3L3O - chains A and B of the 4 polymer chains in the assembly; structure by X-ray diffraction, 3.40 A resolution.

== Chain A ==
Name: Complement C3
Organism: Homo sapiens
Reference sequence: P01024 (CO3_HUMAN); residues 1-645 here correspond to UniProt positions 23-667 (UniProt number = residue number + 22)
Amino-acid sequence (645 residues; each row starts with the number of its first residue):
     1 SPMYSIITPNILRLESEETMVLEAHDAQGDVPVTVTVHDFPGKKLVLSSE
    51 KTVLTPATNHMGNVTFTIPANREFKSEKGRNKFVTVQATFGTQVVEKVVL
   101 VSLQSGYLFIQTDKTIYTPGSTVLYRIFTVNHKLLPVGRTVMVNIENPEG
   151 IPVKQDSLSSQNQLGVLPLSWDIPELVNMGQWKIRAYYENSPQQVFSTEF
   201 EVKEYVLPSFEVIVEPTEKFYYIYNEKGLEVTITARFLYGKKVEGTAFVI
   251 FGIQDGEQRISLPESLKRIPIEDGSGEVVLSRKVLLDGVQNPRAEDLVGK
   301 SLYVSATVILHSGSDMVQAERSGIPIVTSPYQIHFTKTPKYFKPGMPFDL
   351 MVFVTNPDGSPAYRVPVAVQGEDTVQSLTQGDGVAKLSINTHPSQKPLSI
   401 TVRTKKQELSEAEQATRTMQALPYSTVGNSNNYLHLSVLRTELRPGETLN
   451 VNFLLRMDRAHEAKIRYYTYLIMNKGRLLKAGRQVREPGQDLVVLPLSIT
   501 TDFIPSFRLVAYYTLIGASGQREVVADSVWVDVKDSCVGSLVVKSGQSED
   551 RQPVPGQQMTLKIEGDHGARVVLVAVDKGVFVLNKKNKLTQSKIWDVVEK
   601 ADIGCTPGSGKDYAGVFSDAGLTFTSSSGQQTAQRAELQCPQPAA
Disordered / not traced: 74-77, 644-645
Disulfide bonds: Cys605-Cys640
Curated features (UniProtKB/Swiss-Prot):
  - site: Ser519, Gly520 (Microbial infection: Cleavage)
  - modified residue (Phosphoserine): Ser16, Ser48, Ser275, Ser281
  - glycosylation: Asn63 (N-linked (GlcNAc...) asparagine)

== Chain B ==
Name: Complement C3
Organism: Homo sapiens
Reference sequence: P01024 (CO3_HUMAN); residues 727-932 here correspond to UniProt positions 749-954 (UniProt number = residue number + 22)
Amino-acid sequence (206 residues; each row starts with the number of its first residue):
   727 SNLDEDIIAEENIVSRSEFPESWLWNVEDLKEPPKNGISTKLMNIFLKDS
   777 ITTWEILAVSMSDKKGICVADPFEVTVMQDFFIDLRLPYSVVRNEQVEIR
   827 AVLYNYRQNQELKVRVELLHNPAFCSLATTKRRHQQTVTIPPKSSLSVPY
   877 VIVPLKTGLQEVEVKAAVYHHFISDGVRKSLKVVPEGIRMNKTVAVRTLD
   927 PERLGR
Disordered / not traced: 727-728, 913-932
Curated features (UniProtKB/Swiss-Prot):
  - site: Arg932 (Cleavage)
  - glycosylation: Asn917 (N-linked (GlcNAc...) asparagine)

== Interface between chain A and chain B ==
Disulfides between the chains: Cys537(A)-Cys794(B)
Residue-residue contacts (173; chain A residue first):
  Gln111(A) with Trp751(B)
  Asp113(A) with Ser748(B), hydrogen bond; Trp751(B)
  Lys114(A) with Glu747(B), salt bridge; Ser748(B)
  Pro119(A) with Tyr815(B); Lys908(B)
  Leu124(A) with Trp751(B)
  Tyr125(A) with Trp751(B)
  Arg126(A) with Trp751(B)
  Phe128(A) with Val785(B), hydrophobic; Met787(B), hydrophobic; Ile793(B), hydrophobic
  Leu134(A) with Gly792(B); Ile793(B)
  Leu135(A) with Asp789(B); Lys790(B)
  Pro136(A) with Met787(B), hydrophobic; Ser788(B); Asp789(B)
  Leu164(A) with Met787(B); Asp789(B)
  Gly165(A) with Met787(B)
  Val166(A) with Met787(B), hydrophobic
  Glu204(A) with Tyr815(B)
  Tyr205(A) with Glu747(B), hydrogen bond
  Val206(A) with Leu813(B); Pro814(B); Tyr815(B)
  Leu207(A) with Glu747(B); Arg812(B), hydrogen bond (backbone-side chain)
  Ser209(A) with Asp810(B)
  Phe237(A) with Tyr830(B); Tyr832(B)
  Leu238(A) with Thr778(B); Thr779(B), hydrogen bond (backbone-side chain)
  Tyr239(A) with Ile777(B), hydrophobic; Thr778(B); Thr779(B); Thr802(B); Met804(B), hydrophobic; Phe808(B); Tyr830(B); Tyr832(B), hydrogen bond
  Gly240(A) with Thr802(B)
  Lys241(A) with Tyr832(B)
  Leu310(A) with Tyr830(B)
  Ser312(A) with Arg826(B), hydrogen bond (backbone-side chain); Ser873(B)
  Ser314(A) with Arg812(B); Val828(B)
  Asp315(A) with Arg812(B), salt bridge
  Thr501(A) with Lys791(B)
  Cys537(A) with Cys794(B), disulfide; Val795(B)
  Val538(A) with Lys791(B)
  Ser540(A) with Ile764(B)
  Leu541(A) with Ala784(B); Val785(B); Ser786(B); Cys794(B); Ala796(B), hydrophobic
  Val543(A) with Ala784(B), hydrophobic; Phe799(B)
  Lys544(A) with Phe799(B)
  Ser545(A) with Phe799(B)
  Gln552(A) with Thr802(B); Met804(B)
  Pro553(A) with Leu773(B), hydrophobic; Thr802(B); Met804(B)
  Val554(A) with Val803(B); Met804(B)
  Pro555(A) with Arg742(B); Asp775(B); Ile777(B), hydrophobic; Val803(B); Met804(B); Gln805(B)
  Gly556(A) with Leu773(B), hydrogen bond (backbone-backbone); Lys774(B); Asp775(B)
  Gln557(A) with Phe772(B); Leu773(B), hydrogen bond (backbone-backbone)
  Gln558(A) with Asn770(B); Ile771(B); Phe772(B)
  Met559(A) with Met769(B); Ile771(B), hydrogen bond (backbone-backbone); Val801(B), hydrophobic
  Thr560(A) with Met769(B); Asn770(B), hydrogen bond
  Leu561(A) with Lys767(B); Leu768(B); Met769(B), hydrogen bond (backbone-backbone); Ile771(B), hydrophobic; Ile782(B), hydrophobic; Phe799(B), hydrophobic
  Lys562(A) with Lys767(B); Leu768(B)
  Ile563(A) with Ser765(B); Thr766(B); Lys767(B), hydrogen bond (backbone-backbone); Met769(B), hydrophobic
  Glu564(A) with Ile764(B); Ser765(B); Thr766(B)
  Gly565(A) with Leu756(B); Ile764(B); Ser765(B), hydrogen bond (backbone-backbone)
  Asp566(A) with Leu756(B); Lys791(B)
  His567(A) with Leu756(B); Lys757(B); Glu758(B), hydrogen bond (side chain-backbone); Pro760(B); Ser765(B), hydrogen bond
  Gly568(A) with Leu756(B), hydrogen bond (backbone-backbone)
  Ala569(A) with Asp755(B); Leu756(B), hydrogen bond (backbone-backbone); Met787(B); Ser788(B)
  Arg570(A) with Val753(B); Glu754(B); Asp755(B), salt bridge; Val785(B); Ser786(B); Met787(B), hydrogen bond (backbone-backbone)
  Val571(A) with Val753(B); Glu754(B), hydrogen bond (backbone-backbone); Ala784(B), hydrophobic; Val785(B)
  Val572(A) with Asn752(B); Val753(B), hydrophobic; Leu783(B); Ala784(B); Val785(B), hydrogen bond (backbone-backbone)
  Leu573(A) with Leu750(B); Trp751(B); Asn752(B), hydrogen bond (backbone-backbone); Met769(B), hydrophobic; Leu783(B); Ala784(B), hydrophobic
  Val574(A) with Trp749(B); Leu750(B), hydrogen bond (backbone-backbone); Trp751(B), hydrophobic; Glu781(B); Ile782(B); Leu783(B), hydrogen bond (backbone-backbone)
  Ala575(A) with Ser748(B); Trp749(B), hydrogen bond (backbone-backbone); Glu781(B); Ile782(B), hydrophobic
  Val576(A) with Glu747(B); Thr779(B); Trp780(B); Glu781(B), hydrogen bond (backbone-backbone)
  Asp577(A) with Glu747(B), hydrogen bond (backbone-backbone); Thr778(B), hydrogen bond; Thr779(B); Trp780(B)
  Lys578(A) with Thr779(B), hydrogen bond (backbone-backbone); Glu781(B); Glu800(B), salt bridge
  Val580(A) with Glu747(B)
  Phe581(A) with Glu781(B)
  Lys588(A) with Glu781(B), salt bridge
  Leu589(A) with Val795(B), hydrophobic
  Thr590(A) with Val795(B)
  Gln591(A) with Ile793(B); Cys794(B); Val795(B), hydrogen bond (side chain-backbone)
  Ile594(A) with Ile793(B), hydrophobic
Interface residues without a listed pair, chain A (76 interface residues in all): Thr118, Thr129, Val130, Glu175, Pro208, Gly539
Interface residues without a listed pair, chain B (68 interface residues in all): Pro746, Gly763, Ser776

== In short ==
76 residues of chain A face 68 of chain B across their interface, with 1 disulfide bond, 29 hydrogen bonds and
5 salt bridges. Polar contacts include Lys114(A)-Glu747(B), Asp315(A)-Arg812(B) and Arg570(A)-Asp755(B).
Chain A is Complement C3 and chain B is Complement C3, both from Homo sapiens; the structure, Staphylococcal
Complement Inhibitor (SCIN) in complex with Human Complement Component C3c, was determined by X-ray
diffraction, deposited together with 3OHX, 3L5N and 3NMS.
